8AXX - chains A and C of the 3 polymer chains in the assembly; structure by electron microscopy, 3.30 A resolution.

== Chain A ==
Molecule: Capsid protein VP1
Source organism: Human coxsackievirus A9 (strain Griggs)
Reference sequence: P21404 (POLG_CXA9); residues 1-299 here correspond to UniProt positions 569-867 (UniProt number = residue number + 568)
Amino-acid sequence (299 residues; row label = number of the first residue in the row):
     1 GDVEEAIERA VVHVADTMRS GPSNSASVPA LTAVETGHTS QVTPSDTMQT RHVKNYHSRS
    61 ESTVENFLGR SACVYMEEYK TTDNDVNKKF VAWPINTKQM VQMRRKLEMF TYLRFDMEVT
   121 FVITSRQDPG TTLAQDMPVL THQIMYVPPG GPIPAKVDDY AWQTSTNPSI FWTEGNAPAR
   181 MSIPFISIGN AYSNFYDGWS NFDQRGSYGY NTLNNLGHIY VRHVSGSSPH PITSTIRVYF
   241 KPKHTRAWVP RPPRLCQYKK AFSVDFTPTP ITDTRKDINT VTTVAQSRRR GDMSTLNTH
Not modelled in the structure: 1-59, 128-137, 204-205, 284-299
Construct notes: variant Val-11 (Arg579 in P21404), Val-12 (Cys580 in P21404), His-13 (Thr581 in P21404), Ser-20 (Thr588 in P21404), Asn-84 (Lys652 in P21404), Asp-85 (His653 in P21404), His-142 (Arg710 in P21404)
UniProt features mapped onto this chain:
  - motif: Arg-290 to Asp-292 (Cell attachment site)
  - site: His-299 (Cleavage)
Reported in the primary citation:
  - conformationally variable residues (order/disorder transition): Ser-60, Asp-128 to Met-137, Gln-204, Arg-205

== Chain C ==
Molecule: Capsid protein VP3
Source organism: Human coxsackievirus A9 (strain Griggs)
Reference sequence: P21404 (POLG_CXA9); residues 1-238 here correspond to UniProt positions 331-568 (UniProt number = residue number + 330)
Amino-acid sequence (238 residues; numbered 1 to 238; the number before each row is that of its first residue):
     1 GLPTMNTPGS TQFLTSDDFQ SPCALPQFDV TPSMNIPGEV KNLMEIAEVD SVVPVNNVQD
    61 TTDQMEMFRI PVTINAPLQQ QVFGLRLQPG LDSVFKHTLL GEILNYYAHW SGSMKLTFVF
   121 CGSAMATGKF LIAYSPPGAN PPKTRKDAML GTHIIWDIGL QSSCVLCVPW ISQTHYRLVQ
   181 QDEYTSAGYV TCWYQTGMIV PPGTPNSSSI MCFASACNDF SVRMLRDTPF ISQDNKLQ
Not modelled in the structure: 1-2, 176-184, 234-238
UniProt features mapped onto this chain:
  - region: Lys-236 to Gln-238 (Amphipathic alpha-helix)
Reported in the primary citation:
  - conformationally variable residues (order/disorder transition): Tyr-176 to Tyr-184

== Interface between chain A and chain C ==
Residue-residue contacts - 104 pairs, chain A then chain C:
  Glu-61(A) / Tyr-107(C)  hydrogen bond (backbone-side chain)
  Glu-61(A) / Met-224(C)  hydrogen bond (side chain-backbone)
  Glu-61(A) / Leu-225(C)  hydrogen bond (side chain-backbone)
  Ser-62(A) / Asn-42(C)
  Ser-62(A) / Leu-43(C)  hydrogen bond (backbone-backbone)
  Ser-62(A) / Met-44(C)
  Ser-62(A) / Tyr-107(C)
  Ser-62(A) / Val-222(C)
  Thr-63(A) / Lys-41(C)
  Thr-63(A) / Asn-42(C)
  Val-64(A) / Val-40(C)
  Val-64(A) / Lys-41(C)
  Val-64(A) / Leu-43(C)  hydrophobic
  Phe-67(A) / Leu-43(C)  hydrophobic
  Phe-67(A) / Tyr-107(C)
  Phe-67(A) / Leu-225(C)  hydrophobic
  Arg-70(A) / Leu-225(C)
  Ser-71(A) / Thr-15(C)
  Val-101(A) / Ile-231(C)  hydrophobic
  Val-101(A) / Gln-233(C)
  Gln-102(A) / Asp-227(C)
  Gln-102(A) / Thr-228(C)
  Gln-102(A) / Ile-231(C)
  Arg-105(A) / Glu-102(C)  salt bridge
  Arg-105(A) / Tyr-106(C)  hydrogen bond
  Arg-105(A) / Phe-230(C)
  Arg-105(A) / Ile-231(C)
  Lys-106(A) / Tyr-106(C)
  Met-109(A) / Tyr-106(C)
  Phe-110(A) / Val-40(C)  hydrophobic
  Arg-114(A) / Val-30(C)
  Arg-114(A) / Thr-31(C)  hydrogen bond (side chain-backbone)
  Arg-114(A) / Pro-32(C)
  Arg-114(A) / Ser-33(C)
  Glu-118(A) / Ser-21(C)
  Thr-120(A) / Phe-13(C)
  Tyr-146(A) / Leu-25(C)  hydrophobic
  Pro-168(A) / Ala-24(C)
  Arg-180(A) / Phe-13(C)
  Arg-180(A) / Asp-17(C)  salt bridge
  Arg-180(A) / Ser-21(C)
  Arg-180(A) / Pro-22(C)
  Met-181(A) / Pro-22(C)
  Ser-182(A) / Ser-21(C)
  Ser-182(A) / Pro-22(C)  hydrogen bond (backbone-backbone)
  Ser-182(A) / Cys-23(C)
  Ser-182(A) / Ala-24(C)  hydrogen bond (backbone-backbone)
  Phe-185(A) / Phe-28(C)
  Phe-185(A) / Val-30(C)
  Phe-185(A) / Thr-31(C)
  Ile-186(A) / Phe-28(C)  hydrophobic
  Ser-187(A) / Thr-31(C)  hydrogen bond (backbone-side chain)
  Gly-189(A) / Thr-31(C)  hydrogen bond (backbone-side chain)
  Asn-190(A) / Pro-32(C)  hydrogen bond (side chain-backbone)
  Asn-190(A) / Met-34(C)
  Lys-241(A) / Asp-17(C)
  Arg-246(A) / Ser-33(C)  hydrogen bond
  Arg-246(A) / Glu-39(C)  salt bridge
  Ala-247(A) / Glu-39(C)
  Ala-247(A) / Val-40(C)  hydrogen bond (backbone-backbone)
  Trp-248(A) / Ser-33(C)
  Trp-248(A) / Met-34(C)
  Trp-248(A) / Ile-36(C)
  Trp-248(A) / Gly-38(C)
  Trp-248(A) / Glu-39(C)
  Val-249(A) / Pro-37(C)
  Val-249(A) / Gly-38(C)  hydrogen bond (backbone-backbone)
  Pro-250(A) / Val-40(C)  hydrophobic
  Pro-253(A) / Glu-102(C)
  Pro-270(A) / Gln-64(C)
  Ile-271(A) / Gln-64(C)
  Ile-271(A) / Phe-68(C)  hydrophobic
  Ile-271(A) / His-97(C)
  Thr-272(A) / Asn-57(C)
  Thr-272(A) / Met-67(C)
  Thr-272(A) / Ser-93(C)  hydrogen bond (side chain-backbone)
  Thr-272(A) / Lys-96(C)
  Thr-272(A) / His-97(C)
  Asp-273(A) / Asn-57(C)  hydrogen bond (backbone-side chain)
  Asp-273(A) / Ser-93(C)
  Asp-273(A) / Lys-96(C)  salt bridge
  Thr-274(A) / Asn-57(C)
  Thr-274(A) / Val-58(C)
  Thr-274(A) / Gln-59(C)
  Arg-275(A) / Val-55(C)  hydrogen bond (side chain-backbone)
  Arg-275(A) / Asn-57(C)  hydrogen bond (backbone-backbone)
  Arg-275(A) / Gly-84(C)  hydrogen bond (side chain-backbone)
  Arg-275(A) / Val-94(C)
  Lys-276(A) / Gln-59(C)
  Asp-277(A) / Val-58(C)
  Ile-278(A) / Asn-56(C)
  Ile-278(A) / Val-58(C)
  Ile-278(A) / Val-82(C)
  Ile-278(A) / Phe-83(C)  hydrophobic
  Ile-278(A) / Gly-84(C)  hydrogen bond (backbone-backbone)
  Asn-279(A) / Gln-81(C)
  Asn-279(A) / Phe-83(C)
  Val-281(A) / Gly-84(C)
  Val-281(A) / Leu-85(C)
  Val-281(A) / Arg-86(C)
  Val-281(A) / Pro-141(C)  hydrophobic
  Val-281(A) / Tyr-189(C)
  Thr-283(A) / Arg-86(C)
  Thr-283(A) / Thr-185(C)
Also at the interface, not in a pair above, chain A (58 interface residues in all): Asn-66, Tyr-112, Val-122, Pro-178, Ile-183, Pro-184, Ile-188, Tyr-239, Pro-252, Arg-254, Leu-255, Gln-257, Thr-282
Also at the interface, not in a pair above, chain C (67 interface residues in all): Ser-16, Phe-19, Asn-35, Ile-46, Pro-54, Thr-61, Met-65, Ile-70, Leu-99, Ile-103, Arg-223, Ser-232

== Overview ==
Chain A and chain C form an interface of 58 and 67 residues respectively, with 20 hydrogen bonds and 4 salt
bridges. Among the polar pairs are Arg-105(A)/Glu-102(C), Arg-180(A)/Asp-17(C) and Arg-246(A)/Glu-39(C). The
paper reports conformational variability at Ser-60(A), Asp-128(A) and Tyr-176(C) among others.
Here chain A is Capsid protein VP1 and chain C is Capsid protein VP3, both from Human coxsackievirus A9
(strain Griggs). Entry 8AXX (Expanded Coxsackievirus A9 after treatment with endosomal ionic buffer) was
determined by electron microscopy together with 8AT5 and 8AW6 from the same study.
